Entry 9AW7 (X-ray diffraction, 2.91 A resolution); this record covers chains F and G of the 28 polymer chains in the assembly.

Chain F:
Protein: PRE10 isoform 1
Organism: Saccharomyces cerevisiae
Reference sequence: A0A6A5Q4M4 (A0A6A5Q4M4_YEASX); residues -2 to 284 here correspond to UniProt positions 2-288 (UniProt number = residue number + 4)
Amino-acid sequence (287 residues; each row starts with the number of its first residue; numbers below 1 keep their minus sign (Thr-2 is residue -2)):
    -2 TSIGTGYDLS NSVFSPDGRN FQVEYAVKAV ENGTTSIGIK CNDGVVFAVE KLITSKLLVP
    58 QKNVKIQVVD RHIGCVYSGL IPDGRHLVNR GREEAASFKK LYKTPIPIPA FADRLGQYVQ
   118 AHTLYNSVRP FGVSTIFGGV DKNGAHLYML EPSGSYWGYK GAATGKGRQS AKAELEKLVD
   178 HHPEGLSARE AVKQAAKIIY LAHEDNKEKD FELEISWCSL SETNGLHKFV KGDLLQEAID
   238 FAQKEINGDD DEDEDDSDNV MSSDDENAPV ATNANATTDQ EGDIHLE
Not modelled in the structure: -2 to 1, 245-284

Chain G:
Protein: Proteasome subunit alpha type-1
Organism: Saccharomyces cerevisiae
Reference sequence: P21243 (PSA1_YEAST); residues -8 to 243 here correspond to UniProt positions 1-252 (UniProt number = residue number + 9)
Amino-acid sequence (252 residues; numbered -8 to 243; the number before each row is that of its first residue; numbers below 1 keep their minus sign (Met-8 is residue -8)):
    -8 MSGAAAASAA GYDRHITIFS PEGRLYQVEY AFKATNQTNI NSLAVRGKDC TVVISQKKVP
    52 DKLLDPTTVS YIFCISRTIG MVVNGPIPDA RNAALRAKAE AAEFRYKYGY DMPCDVLAKR
   112 MANLSQIYTQ RAYMRPLGVI LTFVSVDEEL GPSIYKTDPA GYYVGYKATA TGPKQQEITT
   172 NLENHFKKSK IDHINEESWE KVVEFAITHM IDALGTEFSK NDLEVGVATK DKFFTLSAEN
   232 IEERLVAIAE QD
Not modelled in the structure: -8 to 2, 243
Modified residues: Cys65 (S-hydroxycysteine; CSO)
Metal / ion sites: Mg2+: Thr8, Tyr119, Arg122, Met125

How chain F and chain G interact:
Pairs across the interface - 61 pairs, chain F then chain G:
  Thr2(F) - His6(G)
  Gly3(F) - His6(G)  hydrogen bond (backbone-side chain)
  Tyr4(F) - Arg5(G)
  Tyr4(F) - Tyr21(G)  hydrogen bond
  Ser9(F) - Arg126(G)
  Val10(F) - His6(G)
  Val10(F) - Gln18(G)
  Phe11(F) - Gln18(G)  hydrogen bond (backbone-side chain)
  Phe11(F) - Tyr21(G)
  Phe11(F) - Ala22(G)  hydrophobic
  Phe11(F) - Ala25(G)  hydrophobic
  Phe11(F) - Arg126(G)
  Phe11(F) - Pro127(G)
  Ser12(F) - Tyr21(G)
  Pro13(F) - Tyr21(G)  hydrophobic
  Pro13(F) - Lys24(G)
  Asp14(F) - Lys24(G)
  Gly15(F) - Tyr21(G)
  Gly15(F) - Ala25(G)
  Lys37(F) - Asp56(G)  salt bridge
  Gln114(F) - Arg82(G)  hydrogen bond (side chain-backbone)
  Gln114(F) - Asn83(G)
  Gln114(F) - Leu86(G)
  Gln117(F) - Pro79(G)
  Gln117(F) - Asp80(G)  hydrogen bond
  Gln117(F) - Asn83(G)  hydrogen bond
  Gln117(F) - Arg126(G)
  Thr120(F) - Arg126(G)  hydrogen bond (backbone-side chain)
  Leu121(F) - Asn83(G)
  Leu121(F) - Tyr124(G)
  Leu121(F) - Arg126(G)
  Tyr122(F) - Tyr124(G)
  Tyr122(F) - Met125(G)  hydrophobic
  Ser150(F) - Pro79(G)
  Gly151(F) - Pro79(G)
  Ser152(F) - Ile78(G)
  Ser152(F) - Pro79(G)
  Tyr153(F) - Arg82(G)  hydrogen bond (backbone-side chain)
  Trp154(F) - Leu55(G)  hydrophobic
  Trp154(F) - Thr59(G)
  Trp154(F) - Val60(G)  hydrophobic
  Trp154(F) - Ser61(G)
  Trp154(F) - Tyr62(G)
  Trp154(F) - Ile78(G)  hydrophobic
  Trp154(F) - Arg82(G)
  Gly155(F) - Leu55(G)
  Gly155(F) - Asp56(G)  hydrogen bond (backbone-backbone)
  Gly155(F) - Thr59(G)  hydrogen bond (backbone-side chain)
  Tyr156(F) - Leu54(G)
  Tyr156(F) - Leu55(G)  hydrophobic
  Tyr156(F) - Asp56(G)
  Lys157(F) - Lys53(G)
  Lys157(F) - Leu54(G)  hydrogen bond (backbone-backbone)
  Lys157(F) - Leu55(G)
  Gly158(F) - Leu54(G)
  Lys169(F) - Leu54(G)
  Leu172(F) - Leu54(G)  hydrophobic
  Glu173(F) - Asp52(G)
  Glu173(F) - Leu54(G)
  Val176(F) - Leu54(G)  hydrophobic
  Asp177(F) - Lys53(G)  salt bridge
Also at the interface, not in a pair above, chain F (31 interface residues in all): Asp110
Also at the interface, not in a pair above, chain G (30 interface residues in all): Gln28, Pro57, Leu128, Gly129

In short:
31 residues of chain F face 30 of chain G across their interface; the contacts include 11 hydrogen bonds and 2
salt bridges. Among the polar pairs are Lys37(F)-Asp56(G), Asp177(F)-Lys53(G) and Gly3(F)-His6(G). Thr8(G),
Tyr119(G), Arg122(G) and Met125(G) form the Mg2+ site.
Here chain F is PRE10 isoform 1 and chain G is Proteasome subunit alpha type-1, both from Saccharomyces
cerevisiae. Entry 9AW7 (Yeast 20S proteasome soaked with isolated TMC-95B) was determined by X-ray
diffraction, deposited together with 9C97, 9C98, 9AW3, 9AW5 and 9AW6.
